8QN5 - chain A; structure by X-ray diffraction, 1.54 A resolution.

Chain A:
Name: Salicylate synthase
Source organism: Mycobacterium tuberculosis H37Rv
UniProtKB: P9WFX1 (MBTI_MYCTU); residue numbers follow UniProt; this construct covers 1-450
Amino-acid sequence (451 residues; row label = number of the first residue in the row; numbering starts at 0):
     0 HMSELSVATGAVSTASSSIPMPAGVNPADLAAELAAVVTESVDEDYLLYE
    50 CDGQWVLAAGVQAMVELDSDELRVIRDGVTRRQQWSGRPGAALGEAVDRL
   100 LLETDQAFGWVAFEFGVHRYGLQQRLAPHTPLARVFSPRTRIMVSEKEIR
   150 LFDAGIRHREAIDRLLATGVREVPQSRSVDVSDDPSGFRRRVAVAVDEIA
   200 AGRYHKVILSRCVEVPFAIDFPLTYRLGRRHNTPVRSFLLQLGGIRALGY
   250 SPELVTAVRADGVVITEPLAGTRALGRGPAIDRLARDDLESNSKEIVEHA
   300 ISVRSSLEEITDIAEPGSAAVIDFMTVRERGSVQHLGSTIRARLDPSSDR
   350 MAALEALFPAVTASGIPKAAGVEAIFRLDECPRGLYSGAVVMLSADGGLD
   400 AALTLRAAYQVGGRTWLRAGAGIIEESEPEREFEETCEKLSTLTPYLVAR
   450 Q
Unresolved in the structure: 0-15, 274-284, 328-330
Sequence notes: expression tag (0)
Small-molecule neighbours:
  - 0GA (3-{[(1Z)-1-carboxyprop-1-en-1-yl]oxy}-2-hydroxybenzoic acid): Ile-207, Pro-251, Glu-252, Leu-268, Gly-270, His-334, Thr-361, Tyr-385, Leu-404, Arg-405, Arg-417, Ala-418, Gly-419, Glu-434, Lys-438
  - citrate anion (FLC): Val-41, Gly-154, Ile-155, Arg-156, His-157
Swiss-Prot annotation at these positions:
  - active site: Glu-252 (Proton donor)
  - binding site (substrate): Gly-270, Thr-271, Tyr-385, Arg-405, Gly-419 to Gly-421, Lys-438
  - binding site (Mg(2+)): Glu-297, Glu-431, Glu-434
  - site: Leu-268 (Could activate a water molecule for attack at the C2 of chorismate and involved in recognition/elimination of the C4 hydroxyl)
  - mutagenesis: Lys-205 (K205A: Only the chorismate mutase activity is observed), Glu-252 (E252Q: No activity is observed), Leu-268 (L268A: Only the chorismate mutase activity is observed), Thr-271 (T271A: Only the chorismate mutase activity is observed), His-334 (H334M: Only the chorismate mutase activity is observed), Arg-405 (R405A: Only the chorismate mutase activity is observed)
From the paper describing this entry:
  - conformationally variable residues (order/disorder transition): Ala-273 to Ala-284, Arg-327 to Ser-331
  - catalytic residues: Lys-205 (citing earlier work)

In short:
Ligands of chain A: compound 0GA and citrate anion. UniProt lists active-site residue Glu-252, 8
substrate-binding residues, 3 Mg2+-binding residues and 6 mutagenesis sites. From the paper: the catalytic
residue Lys-205; conformational variability at Ala-273 and Arg-327.
Chain A is Salicylate synthase (Mycobacterium tuberculosis H37Rv); the structure, M. tuberculosis salicylate
synthase MbtI in complex with methyl-AMT (new crystal form), was determined by X-ray diffraction together with
8QC4 from the same study.
